PDB entry 8C5S | electron microscopy, 3.75 A resolution | chains B and T of the 5 polymer chains in the assembly

# Chain B
Name: Mitochondrial transcription factor 1
Source organism: Saccharomyces cerevisiae S288C
Notes: EC 2.1.1.-
Reference sequence: P14908 (MTF1_YEAST); residue numbers follow UniProt; this construct covers 2-341
Amino-acid sequence (354 residues; row label = number of the first residue in the row; numbers below 1 keep their minus sign (Met-12 is residue -12)):
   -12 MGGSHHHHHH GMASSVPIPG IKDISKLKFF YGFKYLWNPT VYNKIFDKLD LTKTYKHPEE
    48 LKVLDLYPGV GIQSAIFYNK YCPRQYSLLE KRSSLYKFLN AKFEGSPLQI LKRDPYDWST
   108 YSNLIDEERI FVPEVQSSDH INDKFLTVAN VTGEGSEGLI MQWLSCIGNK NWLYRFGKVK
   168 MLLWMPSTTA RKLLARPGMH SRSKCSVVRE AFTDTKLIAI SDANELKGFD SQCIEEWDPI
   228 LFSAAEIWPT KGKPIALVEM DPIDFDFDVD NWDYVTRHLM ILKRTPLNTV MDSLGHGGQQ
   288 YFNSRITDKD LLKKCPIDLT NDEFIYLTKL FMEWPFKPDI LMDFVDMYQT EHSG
Not modelled in the structure: -12 to 1, 338-341
Differences from the reference sequence: initiating methionine (-12); expression tag (-11 to 1)
UniProt features mapped onto this chain:
  - binding site (S-adenosyl-L-methionine): Leu23, Glu77, Asp101, Asn137
Reported in the primary citation:
  - mutagenesis - F16A/Y18A, D101A (approximately 30%), Y103A (about 100-fold): decreased catalytic activity

# Chain T
Molecule: Template DNA
Sequence (37 nucleotides; row label = number of the first residue in the row):
     9 GCAATTTGCA TTTACCGACA ATATCAATAC TTATTCG
Not modelled in the structure: 9, 38-45

# Chain B / chain T interface
Residue-residue contacts - 9 pairs, chain B then chain T:
  Ile268(B) - DA31(T)  sugar contact
  Leu269(B) - DT32(T)  phosphate contact
  Lys270(B) - DT32(T)  hydrogen bond to the phosphate
  Arg271(B) - DT32(T)  hydrogen bond to the phosphate
  Arg271(B) - DC33(T)  salt bridge to the phosphate
  Thr272(B) - DT32(T)  phosphate contact
  Tyr335(B) - DG25(T)  base contact
  Gln336(B) - DG25(T)  hydrogen bond to the base
  Thr337(B) - DA26(T)  phosphate contact
Other interface residues (no listed pair), chain B (9 interface residues in all): Met334

# Overview
Chain B and chain T form an interface of 9 and 5 residues respectively; the contacts include 3 hydrogen bonds
and 1 salt bridge. Polar pairs include Gln336(B)-DG25(T), Lys270(B)-DT32(T) and Arg271(B)-DT32(T). Curated
annotation (UniProt) lists 4 S-adenosyl-L-methionine-binding residues on chain B. The paper reports that
F16A/Y18A, D101A and Y103A of chain B reduce catalytic activity.
Here chain B is Mitochondrial transcription factor 1 (Saccharomyces cerevisiae S288C) and chain T is Template
DNA. Entry 8C5S (Cryo-EM structure of yeast mitochondrial RNA polymerase transcription initiation complex with
7-mer RNA, pppGpGpUpApApApU (IC7)) was determined by electron microscopy (same publication as 8AP1, 8ATT,
8ATV, 8ATW, 8C5U and 8Q63).
